9B62 - chains C and D of the 7 polymer chains in the assembly; structure by electron microscopy, 2.90 A resolution.

# Chain C
Name: SUMO-conjugating enzyme UBC9
Organism: Homo sapiens
Notes: EC 2.3.2.-
UniProtKB: P63279 (UBC9_HUMAN); residues 1-158 here = UniProt positions 1-158
Sequence (161 residues; each row starts with the number of its first residue; numbers below 1 keep their minus sign (Gly-2 is residue -2)):
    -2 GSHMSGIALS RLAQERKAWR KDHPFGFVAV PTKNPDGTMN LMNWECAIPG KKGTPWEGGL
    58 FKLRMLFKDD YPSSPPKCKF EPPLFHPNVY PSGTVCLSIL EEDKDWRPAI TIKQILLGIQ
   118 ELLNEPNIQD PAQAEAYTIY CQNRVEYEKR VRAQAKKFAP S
Unresolved in the structure: -2 to 1, 158
Construct notes: expression tag (-2 to 0)
Swiss-Prot annotation at these positions:
  - region: Arg13 to Lys18 (Interaction with SUMO1)
  - active site: Cys93 (Glycyl thioester intermediate)
  - site: Ile4 (Interaction with RANBP2), Val25 (Interaction with RANBP2), Leu57 (Interaction with RANBP2), Asp100, Lys101 (Substrate binding)
  - modified residue: Ser2 (N-acetylserine), Lys65 (N6-acetyllysine), Ser71 (Phosphoserine)
  - cross-link (Glycyl lysine isopeptide (Lys-Gly)): Lys18 (interchain with G-Cter in SUMO2), Lys48 (interchain with G-Cter in SUMO2), Lys49 (interchain with G-Cter in SUMO1), Lys101 (interchain with G-Cter in SUMO2)
  - mutagenesis: Arg13 to Lys14 (Impairs binding to SUMO1 and catalytic activity), Arg17 to Lys18 (Impairs binding to SUMO1 and catalytic activity), Phe22 (F22A: Impairs binding to RANBP2), Val25 (V25A: Impairs binding to RANBP2), Val27 (V27A: Impairs binding to RANBP2), Glu42 (E42A: Slightly impairs binding to RANBP2), Lys48 (K48A: Slightly impairs binding to RANBP2), Glu54 (E54A: Slightly impairs binding to RANBP2), Leu57 (L57A: Impairs binding to RANBP2), Lys59 (K59A: Impairs binding to RANBP2), Arg61 (R61A: Slightly impairs binding to RANBP2), Asn85 (N85Q: Impairs catalytic activity), 4 further mutagenesis entries in UniProt

# Chain D
Name: Small ubiquitin-related modifier 1
Organism: Homo sapiens
UniProtKB: P63165 (SUMO1_HUMAN); residue numbers follow UniProt; this construct covers 1-97
Sequence (101 residues; numbered -3 to 97; the number before each row is that of its first residue; numbers below 1 keep their minus sign (Gly-3 is residue -3)):
    -3 GSHMMSDQEA KPSTEDLGDK KEGEYIKLKV IGQDSSEIHF KVKMTTHLKK LKESYCQRQG
    57 VPMNSLRFLF EGQRIADNHT PKELGMEEED VIEVYQEPTG G
Unresolved in the structure: -3 to 19
Construct notes: expression tag (-3 to 0); engineered mutation Pro94 (Gln in P63165)
Swiss-Prot annotation at these positions:
  - region ((Microbial infection) Interaction with Tula hantavirus): Lys16 to Lys25, Lys37 to Met40
  - site: Phe36 (Interaction with PIAS2)
  - modified residue: Ser2 (N-acetylserine), Ser9 (Phosphoserine), Ser32 (Phosphoserine)
  - cross-link: Lys7 (Glycyl lysine isopeptide (Lys-Gly) (interchain with G-Cter in SUMO1)), Lys16 (Glycyl lysine isopeptide (Lys-Gly) (interchain with G-Cter in SUMO2)), Lys17 (Glycyl lysine isopeptide (Lys-Gly) (interchain with G-Cter in SUMO2)), Lys23 (Glycyl lysine isopeptide (Lys-Gly) (interchain with G-Cter in SUMO2)), Lys25 (Glycyl lysine isopeptide (Lys-Gly) (interchain with G-Cter in SUMO1)), Lys37 (Glycyl lysine isopeptide (Lys-Gly) (interchain with G-Cter in SUMO2)), Lys39 (Glycyl lysine isopeptide (Lys-Gly) (interchain with G-Cter in SUMO2)), Lys45 (Glycyl lysine isopeptide (Lys-Gly) (interchain with G-Cter in SUMO2)), Lys46 (Glycyl lysine isopeptide (Lys-Gly) (interchain with G-Cter in SUMO2)), Gly97 (Glycyl lysine isopeptide (Gly-Lys) (interchain with K-? in acceptor proteins))
  - mutagenesis: Phe36 (F36A: Abolishes binding to PIAS2), Gly97 (G97A: Abolishes sumoylation of ZBED1)

# How chain C and chain D interact
Pairs across the interface (26; chain C residue first):
  Asp19(C) - Ser31(D)  hydrogen bond
  Lys48(C) - Tyr91(D)
  Asn85(C) - Gly96(D)
  Asn85(C) - Gly97(D)  hydrogen bond (side chain-backbone)
  Cys93(C) - Gly96(D)
  Cys93(C) - Gly97(D)  hydrogen bond (backbone-backbone)
  Leu94(C) - Pro94(D)  hydrophobic
  Leu94(C) - Thr95(D)
  Ser95(C) - Thr95(D)  hydrogen bond
  Arg104(C) - Gly56(D)
  Arg104(C) - Val57(D)
  Lys110(C) - Gln29(D)
  Lys110(C) - Ser31(D)  hydrogen bond
  Gln111(C) - Asp30(D)
  Leu114(C) - Gln29(D)
  Gly115(C) - Pro94(D)
  Glu118(C) - Arg63(D)  salt bridge
  Glu118(C) - Tyr91(D)
  Glu118(C) - Gln92(D)
  Glu118(C) - Pro94(D)
  Leu119(C) - Pro94(D)
  Glu122(C) - Pro94(D)
  Asn124(C) - Gly96(D)  hydrogen bond (side chain-backbone)
  Asp127(C) - Gly97(D)
  Pro128(C) - Gly97(D)
  Ala129(C) - Gly97(D)
Other interface residues (no listed pair), chain D (14 interface residues in all): Gln55, Glu93

# In short
18 residues of chain C and 14 residues of chain D are in contact; the contacts include 6 hydrogen bonds and 1
salt bridge. Polar contacts include Glu118(C)-Arg63(D), Asp19(C)-Ser31(D) and Asn85(C)-Gly97(D).
Chain C is SUMO-conjugating enzyme UBC9 and chain D is Small ubiquitin-related modifier 1, both from Homo
sapiens; the structure, Human RANBP2/RAN(GTP)/RANGAP1-SUMO1/UBC9/CRM1/RAN(GTP) - composite map and model, was
determined by electron microscopy.
